7BKB - chains C and B of the 24 polymer chains in the assembly; structure by electron microscopy, 3.50 A resolution.

== Chain C ==
Molecule: CoB--CoM heterodisulfide reductase subunit C
From: Methanospirillum hungatei JF-1
UniProtKB: Q2FKZ3 (Q2FKZ3_METHJ); residue numbers follow UniProt; this construct covers 1-191
Amino-acid sequence (191 residues; row label = number of the first residue in the row):
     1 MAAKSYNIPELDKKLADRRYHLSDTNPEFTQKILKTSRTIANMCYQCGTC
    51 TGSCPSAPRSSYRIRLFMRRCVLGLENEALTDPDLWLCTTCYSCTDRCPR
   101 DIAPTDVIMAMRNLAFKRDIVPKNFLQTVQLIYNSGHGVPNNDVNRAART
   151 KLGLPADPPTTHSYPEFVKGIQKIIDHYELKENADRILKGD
Not modelled in the structure: 1, 191
Ion coordination: 4Fe-4S cluster Fe site 1: Cys44, Cys47, Cys50, Cys98; 4Fe-4S cluster Fe site 2: Cys54, Cys88, Cys91, Cys94
Small-molecule neighbours:
  - 4Fe-4S cluster (SF4), molecule 1: Cys44, Tyr45, Gln46, Cys47, Gly48, Thr49, Cys50, Arg65, Met68, Cys98, Pro99, Arg100, Ile102, Pro104
  - 4Fe-4S cluster (SF4), molecule 2: Cys50, Ser53, Cys54, Pro55, Ser56, Tyr62, Ile64, Cys88, Thr89, Thr90, Cys91, Tyr92, Ser93, Cys94, Thr105

== Chain B ==
Molecule: CoB--CoM heterodisulfide reductase subunit B
From: Methanospirillum hungatei JF-1
UniProtKB: Q2FKZ2 (Q2FKZ2_METHJ); residues 1-296 here = UniProt positions 1-296
Amino-acid sequence (296 residues; row label = number of the first residue in the row):
     1 MHEYAFFLGCIAPNRYPGCEASAIKTSEKVGIKLLPLKGASCCPAPGAFG
    51 SIDLNVWYAMAARNLVLAEEMKKDIALICNGCYKSIWEVNHILKHNDELR
   101 DNVNEVLAEIDMQFKGTIDVWHLAELYYDDKVCGVQKIKDSVTTPLSGAK
   151 VAAHYGCHLMKPKKERHFGDTENPMWFEELIGALGAEPIQYRNKMQCCGA
   201 GGGVRGYDIVHALDITNEKLINIQEAGADAITELCPFCQLQFDRGQIEIK
   251 EKFGDVYNIPVLHYNELLGLAQGMSPQDLALDLHAIDCTPFLQKVL
Ion coordination: Non-cubane [4Fe-4S]-cluster site 1: Cys10, Cys42, Cys43, Cys79, Cys82; Non-cubane [4Fe-4S]-cluster site 2: Cys157, Cys197, Cys198, Cys235, Cys238
Small-molecule neighbours:
  - 9S8 (Non-cubane [4Fe-4S]-cluster), molecule 1: Phe7, Gly9, Cys10, Ile11, Cys42, Cys43, Ala45, Cys79, Gly81, Cys82, Phe237
  - 9S8, molecule 2: Asn80, His154, Gly156, Cys157, His158, Cys197, Cys198, Gly201, Cys235, Phe237, Cys238

== Chain C / chain B interface ==
Residue-residue contacts (125; chain C residue first):
  Thr36(C) - Leu54(B)
  Arg38(C) - Ile92(B)
  Pro55(C) - Ile215(B)
  Ser56(C) - His211(B)  hydrogen bond
  Ser56(C) - Ile215(B)
  Arg59(C) - His211(B)
  Arg59(C) - Asp214(B)  salt bridge
  Arg59(C) - Ile215(B)
  Ser60(C) - His211(B)
  Pro83(C) - Tyr207(B)  hydrogen bond (backbone-side chain)
  Trp86(C) - Val204(B)
  Trp86(C) - Tyr207(B)
  Leu87(C) - Val204(B)
  Leu87(C) - Tyr207(B)  hydrophobic
  Leu87(C) - Asp208(B)
  Leu87(C) - His211(B)
  Cys88(C) - Gly202(B)
  Cys88(C) - Val204(B)
  Thr89(C) - Cys197(B)
  Thr89(C) - Gly199(B)
  Thr89(C) - Gly201(B)
  Thr89(C) - Gly202(B)  hydrogen bond (backbone-backbone)
  Thr89(C) - Val204(B)
  Thr90(C) - His158(B)  hydrogen bond (backbone-side chain)
  Thr90(C) - Gly202(B)
  Cys91(C) - Cys157(B)
  Cys91(C) - Lys161(B)  hydrogen bond (backbone-side chain)
  Cys91(C) - Cys197(B)  hydrophobic
  Tyr92(C) - Lys84(B)  hydrogen bond
  Tyr92(C) - Pro162(B)  hydrophobic
  Ser93(C) - Lys161(B)  hydrogen bond
  Thr95(C) - Pro162(B)
  Thr95(C) - Lys164(B)
  Asp96(C) - Pro162(B)
  Asp96(C) - Lys163(B)  hydrogen bond (side chain-backbone)
  Asp96(C) - Thr171(B)  hydrogen bond
  Asp96(C) - Glu172(B)
  Arg97(C) - Glu172(B)  salt bridge
  Asp101(C) - Lys164(B)
  Met109(C) - Pro46(B)
  Met109(C) - Gly50(B)
  Met109(C) - Ser51(B)
  Arg112(C) - Ser51(B)  hydrogen bond
  Arg112(C) - Gly202(B)  hydrogen bond (side chain-backbone)
  Asn113(C) - Gly50(B)  hydrogen bond (side chain-backbone)
  Asn113(C) - Ser51(B)  hydrogen bond (side chain-backbone)
  Asn113(C) - Ile52(B)  hydrogen bond (side chain-backbone)
  Asn113(C) - Asp53(B)
  Asn113(C) - Leu54(B)
  Phe116(C) - Ile52(B)  hydrophobic
  Pro122(C) - Tyr207(B)  hydrophobic
  Asn124(C) - Gly203(B)  hydrogen bond (side chain-backbone)
  Asn124(C) - Gly206(B)
  Asn124(C) - Tyr207(B)
  Phe125(C) - Gly47(B)
  Phe125(C) - Ala48(B)
  Phe125(C) - Ser51(B)
  Phe125(C) - Ile52(B)  hydrophobic
  Phe125(C) - Gly202(B)
  Val129(C) - Ile52(B)  hydrophobic
  Ile132(C) - Cys42(B)  hydrophobic
  Ile132(C) - Phe49(B)  hydrophobic
  Ile132(C) - Met60(B)  hydrophobic
  Gly136(C) - Ser41(B)
  Gly136(C) - Cys42(B)  hydrogen bond (backbone-backbone)
  His137(C) - Cys10(B)
  His137(C) - Asn14(B)  hydrogen bond
  His137(C) - Ser41(B)
  His137(C) - Cys42(B)
  Gly138(C) - Cys10(B)  hydrogen bond (backbone-side chain)
  Gly138(C) - Cys42(B)
  Val139(C) - Cys10(B)
  Val139(C) - Ile11(B)  hydrophobic
  Val139(C) - Asn14(B)  hydrogen bond (backbone-side chain)
  Val139(C) - Arg15(B)
  Pro140(C) - Asn14(B)
  Pro140(C) - Arg15(B)  hydrogen bond (backbone-side chain)
  Asn141(C) - Asn14(B)
  Asn142(C) - Arg15(B)
  Asn145(C) - Pro13(B)  hydrogen bond (side chain-backbone)
  Asn145(C) - Asn14(B)  hydrogen bond (side chain-backbone)
  Asn145(C) - Arg15(B)
  Asn145(C) - Pro17(B)
  Asn145(C) - Leu283(B)
  Ala148(C) - Leu283(B)  hydrophobic
  Arg149(C) - Pro13(B)  hydrogen bond (side chain-backbone)
  Arg149(C) - Pro17(B)
  Arg149(C) - Glu20(B)  salt bridge
  Lys151(C) - Gln277(B)  hydrogen bond (side chain-backbone)
  Leu152(C) - Pro17(B)
  Leu152(C) - Gly18(B)
  Leu152(C) - Gln277(B)
  Leu152(C) - Asp278(B)
  Leu152(C) - Ala280(B)  hydrophobic
  Leu154(C) - Pro17(B)
  Leu154(C) - Glu20(B)
  Pro158(C) - Pro13(B)  hydrophobic
  Pro158(C) - Asn14(B)
  Pro159(C) - Leu37(B)
  Pro159(C) - Gly39(B)  hydrogen bond (backbone-backbone)
  Thr160(C) - Ala40(B)
  Thr161(C) - Gly39(B)
  Thr161(C) - Ala40(B)  hydrogen bond (backbone-backbone)
  Thr161(C) - Ser41(B)
  Tyr164(C) - Lys38(B)
  Tyr164(C) - Gly39(B)
  Phe167(C) - Lys38(B)
  Phe167(C) - Gly39(B)
  Phe167(C) - Arg63(B)
  Gly170(C) - Ile110(B)
  Ile171(C) - Ser41(B)
  Ile171(C) - Met60(B)  hydrophobic
  Ile171(C) - Arg63(B)
  Lys173(C) - Glu109(B)  hydrogen bond (side chain-backbone)
  Ile174(C) - Ala59(B)  hydrophobic
  Ile174(C) - Arg63(B)
  Ile174(C) - Ile110(B)  hydrophobic
  His177(C) - Val106(B)
  His177(C) - Glu109(B)
  Tyr178(C) - Asn55(B)
  Tyr178(C) - Val56(B)  hydrophobic
  Tyr178(C) - Val106(B)
  Leu180(C) - Phe49(B)  hydrophobic
  Leu180(C) - Ile52(B)  hydrophobic
  Leu180(C) - Val56(B)  hydrophobic
Interface residues without a listed pair, chain C (58 interface residues in all): Ile102, Thr128, His162, Ile175
Interface residues without a listed pair, chain B (67 interface residues in all): Leu8, Gly9, Ala21, Pro36, Tyr58, Leu67, Glu88, Leu107, Glu218, Leu279

== Overview ==
The interface between chain C and chain B involves 58 residues on one side and 67 on the other; the contacts
include 27 hydrogen bonds and 3 salt bridges. Polar pairs include Arg59(C)-Asp214(B), Arg97(C)-Glu172(B) and
Arg149(C)-Glu20(B). Ligands of chain C: 4Fe-4S cluster.
Chain C is CoB--CoM heterodisulfide reductase subunit C and chain B is CoB--CoM heterodisulfide reductase
subunit B, both from Methanospirillum hungatei JF-1; the structure, Formate dehydrogenase - heterodisulfide
reductase - formylmethanofuran dehydrogenase complex from Methanospirillum hungatei (hexameric, composite
structure), was determined by electron microscopy (same publication as 7BKC, 7BKD and 7BKE).
